Entry 3FLO (X-ray diffraction, 2.50 A resolution); this record covers chains A and B of the 3 polymer chains in the assembly.

== Chain A ==
Name: DNA polymerase alpha subunit B
Organism: Saccharomyces cerevisiae
UniProt: P38121 (DPOA2_YEAST); numbering as in UniProt (aligned over 246-705)
Sequence (460 residues; row label = number of the first residue in the row):
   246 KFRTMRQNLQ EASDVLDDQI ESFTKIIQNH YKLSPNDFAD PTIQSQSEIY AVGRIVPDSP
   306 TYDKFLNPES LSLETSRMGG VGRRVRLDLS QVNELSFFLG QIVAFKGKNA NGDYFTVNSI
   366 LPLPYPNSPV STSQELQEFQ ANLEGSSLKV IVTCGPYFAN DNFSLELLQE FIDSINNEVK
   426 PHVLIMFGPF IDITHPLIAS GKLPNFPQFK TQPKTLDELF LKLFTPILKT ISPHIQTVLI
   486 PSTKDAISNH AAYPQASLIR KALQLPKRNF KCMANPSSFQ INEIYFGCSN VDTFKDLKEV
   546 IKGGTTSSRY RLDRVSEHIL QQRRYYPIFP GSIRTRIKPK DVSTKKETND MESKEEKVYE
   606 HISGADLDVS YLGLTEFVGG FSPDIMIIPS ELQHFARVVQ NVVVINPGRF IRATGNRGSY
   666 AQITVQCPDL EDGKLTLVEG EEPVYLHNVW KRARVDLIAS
Unresolved in the structure: 246-247, 581-605

== Chain B ==
Name: DNA polymerase alpha catalytic subunit A
Organism: Saccharomyces cerevisiae
Notes: EC 2.7.7.7; fragment: Cysteine-rich C-terminal domain
UniProt: P13382 (DPOA_YEAST); residue numbers follow UniProt; this construct covers 1263-1468
Sequence (206 residues; row label = number of the first residue in the row):
  1263 NLQPLETTIT DVERFKDTVT LELSCPSCDK RFPFGGIVSS NYYRVSYNGL QCKHCEQLFT
  1323 PLQLTSQIEH SIRAHISLYY AGWLQCDDST CGIVTRQVSV FGKRCLNDGC TGVMRYKYSD
  1383 KQLYNQLLYF DSLFDCEKNK KQELKPIYLP DDLDYPKEQL TESSIKALTE QNRELMETGR
  1443 SVVQKYLNDC GRRYVDMTSI FDFMLN
Unresolved in the structure: 1263-1272, 1453-1468
Metal / ion sites: Zn2+ site 1: C1287, C1290, C1314, C1317; Zn2+ site 2: C1348, C1353, C1367, C1372
Curated features (UniProtKB/Swiss-Prot):
  - zinc finger: C1287 to C1317 (CysA-type)
  - motif: C1348 to C1372 (CysB motif)
  - binding site (Zn(2+)): C1287, C1290, C1314, C1317, C1348, C1353, C1367, C1372

== Chain A / chain B interface ==
Pairs across the interface (95; chain A residue first):
  T249(A) with D1451(B), hydrogen bond (side chain-backbone); C1452(B), hydrogen bond (side chain-backbone)
  M250(A) with I1338(B), hydrophobic; Y1341(B), hydrogen bond (backbone-side chain); Y1342(B); Y1448(B); D1451(B), hydrogen bond (backbone-backbone); C1452(B), hydrophobic
  R251(A) with Y1341(B); D1382(B)
  Q252(A) with Y1341(B), hydrogen bond (backbone-side chain); Y1378(B); D1382(B), hydrogen bond (backbone-side chain)
  L254(A) with L1346(B), hydrophobic; V1360(B), hydrophobic; G1364(B); M1376(B); Y1378(B)
  A257(A) with Y1378(B)
  S258(A) with S1361(B); V1362(B); G1364(B)
  L261(A) with V1360(B), hydrophobic
  D262(A) with V1362(B)
  R299(A) with V1362(B)
  V301(A) with Q1359(B)
  P302(A) with Q1359(B)
  P305(A) with I1355(B), hydrophobic; T1357(B), hydrogen bond (backbone-side chain); L1368(B), hydrophobic
  T306(A) with V1356(B)
  E319(A) with V1360(B); S1361(B); V1362(B), hydrogen bond (side chain-backbone)
  T320(A) with V1362(B)
  R322(A) with V1362(B), hydrogen bond (side chain-backbone); F1363(B)
  V326(A) with F1363(B); R1366(B), hydrogen bond (backbone-side chain)
  G327(A) with V1362(B); R1366(B), hydrogen bond (backbone-side chain)
  R328(A) with R1366(B)
  R329(A) with Q1359(B), hydrogen bond; V1360(B), hydrogen bond (side chain-backbone); S1361(B); L1368(B)
  I438(A) with H1332(B), hydrogen bond (backbone-side chain)
  I443(A) with S1328(B)
  A444(A) with H1332(B)
  S445(A) with Q1329(B)
  G446(A) with P1288(B); Q1325(B); S1328(B); Q1329(B)
  K447(A) with P1288(B), hydrogen bond (side chain-backbone); D1291(B), salt bridge
  L448(A) with L1324(B), hydrophobic; Q1325(B), hydrogen bond (backbone-side chain); S1328(B)
  P458(A) with L1324(B)
  K459(A) with P1323(B); L1324(B); T1327(B), hydrogen bond (backbone-side chain); E1436(B), salt bridge
  T460(A) with L1324(B); T1327(B); V1444(B)
  L461(A) with L1324(B); S1328(B)
  D462(A) with K1447(B), salt bridge
  T488(A) with R1335(B), hydrogen bond (backbone-side chain)
  K489(A) with R1335(B)
  D490(A) with R1335(B), hydrogen bond (backbone-side chain)
  A491(A) with E1331(B); R1335(B); K1447(B), hydrogen bond (backbone-side chain)
  S493(A) with R1335(B), hydrogen bond (backbone-side chain); K1447(B)
  N494(A) with K1447(B); D1451(B)
  H495(A) with D1451(B), salt bridge
  A496(A) with R1335(B)
  A497(A) with Y1342(B)
  P575(A) with R1358(B); Q1359(B)
  G576(A) with R1358(B), hydrogen bond (backbone-side chain)
  I578(A) with A1343(B), hydrophobic; R1358(B)
  H606(A) with S1339(B), hydrogen bond; L1340(B), hydrogen bond (side chain-backbone)
  S608(A) with S1339(B)
  G609(A) with S1339(B)
  D611(A) with S1339(B), hydrogen bond; Y1342(B)
  L612(A) with Y1342(B)
Interface residues without a listed pair, chain A (59 interface residues in all): N253, I265, S321, L464, I492, F574, S577, I607, D613
Interface residues without a listed pair, chain B (50 interface residues in all): S1286, S1289, A1336, G1344, W1345, K1365, N1369, R1377, L1385, L1389, T1440
From the paper, about this interface:
  - interface residues, chain B: R1335(B), Y1342(B)

== Summary ==
Chain A and chain B form an interface of 59 and 50 residues respectively; the contacts include 25 hydrogen
bonds and 4 salt bridges. Polar pairs include K447(A)-D1291(B), K459(A)-E1436(B) and D462(A)-K1447(B). Curated
annotation (UniProt) lists 8 Zn2+-binding residues on chain B. The paper reports interface residues R1335(B)
and Y1342(B).
Here chain A is DNA polymerase alpha subunit B and chain B is DNA polymerase alpha catalytic subunit A, both
from Saccharomyces cerevisiae. Entry 3FLO (Crystal structure of the carboxyl-terminal domain of yeast DNA
polymerase alpha in complex with its B ...) was determined by X-ray diffraction.
